PDB entry 6L4C | X-ray diffraction, 3.19 A resolution | chains A and C of the 3 polymer chains in the assembly

== Chain A (and C) ==
Protein: 48-kDa glycoprotein
From: Corylus avellana
Notes: chain C of this document is another copy of the same molecule, construct and numbering; everything in this record applies to it too
UniProt: Q8S4P9 (Q8S4P9_CORAV); residues -32 to 391 here correspond to UniProt positions 25-448 (UniProt number = residue number + 57)
Chain sequence (424 residues; each row starts with the number of its first residue; numbers below 1 keep their minus sign (Gln-32 is residue -32)):
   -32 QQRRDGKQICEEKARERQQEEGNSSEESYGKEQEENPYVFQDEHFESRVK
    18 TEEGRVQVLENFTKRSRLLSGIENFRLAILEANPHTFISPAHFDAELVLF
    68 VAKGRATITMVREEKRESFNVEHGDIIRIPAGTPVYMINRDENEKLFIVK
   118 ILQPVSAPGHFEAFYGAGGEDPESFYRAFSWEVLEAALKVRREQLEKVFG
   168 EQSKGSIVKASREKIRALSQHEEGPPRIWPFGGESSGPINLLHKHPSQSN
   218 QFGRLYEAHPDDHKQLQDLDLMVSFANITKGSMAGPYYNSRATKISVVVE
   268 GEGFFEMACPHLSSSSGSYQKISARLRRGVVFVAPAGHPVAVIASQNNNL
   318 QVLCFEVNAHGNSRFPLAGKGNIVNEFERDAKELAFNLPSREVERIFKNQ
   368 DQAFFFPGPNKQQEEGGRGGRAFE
Not modelled in the structure: -32 to 2, 187-202, 378-391 (chain C: -32 to 2, 187-202, 283-286, 376-391)
Curated features (UniProtKB/Swiss-Prot):
  - binding site (Cu cation): Cys276, His278, His305
  - site: Asn-10, Ser-9 (Cleavage), Asn28 (Not glycosylated)
  - glycosylation (N-linked (GlcNAc...) asparagine): Asn-10, Asn244
Bound ions: Cu ion: Cys276, His278, His305

== Interface between chain A and chain C ==
Contacting residue pairs - 103 pairs, chain A then chain C:
  Leu35(A) with Ala124(C)
  Ser37(A) with Pro125(C)
  Gly38(A) with Ser123(C); Ala124(C)
  Met250(A) with Val150(C), hydrophobic
  Pro253(A) with Phe146(C), hydrophobic; Ala154(C)
  Tyr255(A) with His59(C), hydrogen bond; Gly99(C), hydrogen bond (side chain-backbone); Pro101(C)
  Ser257(A) with Ala98(C), hydrogen bond (side chain-backbone); Gly99(C)
  Arg258(A) with Glu63(C), salt bridge; Val122(C)
  Thr260(A) with Ser123(C)
  Glu273(A) with Phe146(C); Ser147(C), hydrogen bond; Val150(C)
  Ala275(A) with Phe142(C); Ala145(C), hydrophobic
  Pro277(A) with Glu129(C); Phe131(C)
  His278(A) with Asp61(C), salt bridge; Glu129(C)
  Gly284(A) with Glu140(C)
  Ser285(A) with Glu140(C), hydrogen bond
  Tyr286(A) with Ala130(C), hydrogen bond (side chain-backbone); Phe131(C); Tyr132(C), hydrogen bond (side chain-backbone); Glu140(C); Phe142(C), hydrophobic; Ala145(C)
  Lys288(A) with Ala145(C)
  Ala303(A) with Asp61(C)
  Gly304(A) with His59(C), hydrogen bond (backbone-side chain); Phe131(C)
  His305(A) with Asp61(C); Phe131(C)
  Pro306(A) with Phe131(C); Phe142(C), hydrophobic; Phe146(C)
  Ala308(A) with Phe146(C), hydrophobic
  Ser330(A) with Glu80(C)
  Phe332(A) with Val78(C); Arg79(C); Glu80(C); Gly99(C)
  Leu334(A) with Phe142(C), hydrophobic; Tyr143(C), hydrogen bond (backbone-side chain)
  Ala335(A) with Leu155(C), hydrophobic
  Asn339(A) with Tyr143(C)
  Ile340(A) with Val78(C), hydrophobic; Arg79(C); Pro101(C), hydrophobic
  Val341(A) with Tyr143(C)
  Glu343(A) with Val78(C); Glu81(C); Arg83(C)
  Phe344(A) with Pro57(C), hydrophobic; Val78(C), hydrophobic
  Glu345(A) with Arg83(C), salt bridge; Tyr103(C); Leu185(C)
  Asp347(A) with Lys181(C); Ala184(C); Leu185(C)
  Ala348(A) with Phe54(C); Tyr103(C)
  Leu351(A) with Phe54(C), hydrophobic; Gln169(C), hydrogen bond (backbone-side chain); Val175(C); Lys176(C); Ala177(C), hydrophobic; Lys181(C)
  Ala352(A) with Phe54(C); Pro57(C); Ala134(C), hydrophobic; Gln169(C), hydrogen bond (backbone-side chain)
  Phe353(A) with Gly133(C); Ala134(C), hydrophobic; Val165(C), hydrophobic; Phe166(C), hydrophobic; Gln169(C)
  Asn354(A) with Gln169(C); Lys171(C)
  Leu355(A) with Lys164(C); Val165(C), hydrophobic; Glu168(C)
  Glu359(A) with Gln161(C); Lys164(C), salt bridge
  Ile363(A) with Leu155(C); Val157(C), hydrophobic; Gln161(C); Val165(C), hydrophobic
  Phe364(A) with Leu155(C), hydrophobic
  Asn366(A) with Leu155(C); Lys156(C), hydrogen bond (side chain-backbone)
  Gln367(A) with Ala153(C); Ala154(C), hydrogen bond (side chain-backbone); Leu155(C)
  Pro374(A) with Ala153(C)
  Gly375(A) with Ala153(C)
  Asn377(A) with Glu149(C)
Also at the interface, not in a pair above, chain A (58 interface residues in all): Phe271, Met274, Gln287, Pro302, Val307, Ile310, Arg331, Glu350, Val360, Arg362, Phe373
Also at the interface, not in a pair above, chain C (54 interface residues in all): Ser85, Thr100, Gly135, Ser141

== Summary ==
The interface between chain A and chain C involves 58 residues on one side and 54 on the other; the contacts
include 13 hydrogen bonds and 4 salt bridges. Polar contacts include Arg258(A)-Glu63(C), His278(A)-Asp61(C)
and Glu345(A)-Arg83(C).
Chain A and chain C are both 48-kDa glycoprotein (Corylus avellana); the structure, Crystal structure of
vicilin from Corylus avellana (Hazelnut), was determined by X-ray diffraction (same publication as 6L4M).
